Entry 7O00 (X-ray diffraction, 2.24 A resolution); this record covers chains AAA and BBB of the 3 polymer chains in the assembly.

# Chain AAA
Protein: HLA class II histocompatibility antigen, DR alpha chain
Organism: Homo sapiens
Reference sequence: P01903 (DRA_HUMAN); residues 4-180 here correspond to UniProt positions 29-205 (UniProt number = residue number + 25)
Sequence (177 residues; each row starts with the number of its first residue):
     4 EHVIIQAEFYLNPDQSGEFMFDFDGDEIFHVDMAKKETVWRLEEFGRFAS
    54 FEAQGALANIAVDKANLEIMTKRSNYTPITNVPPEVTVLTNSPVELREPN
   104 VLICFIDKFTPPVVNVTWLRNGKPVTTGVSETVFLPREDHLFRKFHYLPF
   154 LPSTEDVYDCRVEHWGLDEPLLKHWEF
Cystine bridges: Cys107-Cys163
Glycans and other covalent adducts: N-acetylglucosamine (NAG) linked to Asn118

# Chain BBB
Protein: HLA class II histocompatibility antigen DR beta chain
Organism: Homo sapiens
Reference sequence: A0A1V1IGJ9 (A0A1V1IGJ9_HUMAN); residues 2-190 here correspond to UniProt positions 31-219 (UniProt number = residue number + 29)
Sequence (189 residues; each row starts with the number of its first residue):
     2 DTRPRFLEQVKHECHFFNGTERVRFLDRYFYHQEEYVRFDSDVGEYRAVT
    52 ELGRPDAEYWNSQKDLLEQKRAAVDTYCRHNYGVGESFTVQRRVYPEVTV
   102 YPAKTQPLQHHNLLVCSVNGFYPGSIEVRWFRNGQEEKTGVVSTGLIQNG
   152 DWTFQTLVMLETVPRSGEVYTCQVEHPSLTSPLTVEWRA
Not modelled in the structure: 107-112, 166-168
Cystine bridges: Cys15-Cys79, Cys117-Cys173
Glycans and other covalent adducts: N-acetylglucosamine (NAG) linked to Asn19

# How chain AAA and chain BBB interact
Pairs across the interface - 114 pairs, chain AAA then chain BBB:
  Glu4(AAA) with Phe17(BBB), hydrogen bond (backbone-backbone); Asn19(BBB); Gly20(BBB), hydrogen bond (side chain-backbone)
  His5(AAA) with Cys15(BBB); His16(BBB); Phe17(BBB), hydrogen bond (backbone-backbone)
  Val6(AAA) with Cys15(BBB); His16(BBB)
  Ile7(AAA) with His13(BBB); Glu14(BBB); Cys15(BBB), hydrogen bond (backbone-backbone); Phe17(BBB), hydrophobic; Tyr83(BBB)
  Ile8(AAA) with Lys12(BBB); His13(BBB); Glu14(BBB)
  Gln9(AAA) with Val11(BBB); Lys12(BBB); His13(BBB), hydrogen bond (backbone-backbone); Tyr78(BBB), hydrogen bond
  Ala10(AAA) with Val11(BBB)
  Glu11(AAA) with Gln10(BBB); Val11(BBB), hydrogen bond (backbone-backbone); His13(BBB), salt bridge
  Phe12(AAA) with Leu8(BBB), hydrophobic; Glu9(BBB)
  Tyr13(AAA) with Leu8(BBB); Glu9(BBB), hydrogen bond (backbone-backbone)
  Leu14(AAA) with Arg6(BBB); Phe7(BBB); Leu8(BBB), hydrophobic
  Asn15(AAA) with Arg6(BBB); Phe7(BBB), hydrogen bond (backbone-backbone)
  Pro16(AAA) with Arg4(BBB); Pro5(BBB); Arg6(BBB)
  Asp17(AAA) with Arg6(BBB), salt bridge
  Phe24(AAA) with Tyr78(BBB); Asn82(BBB)
  Phe26(AAA) with Thr90(BBB); Val91(BBB); Tyr123(BBB); Trp153(BBB), hydrophobic
  Asp27(AAA) with Gln149(BBB), hydrogen bond (backbone-side chain)
  Gly28(AAA) with Gln149(BBB)
  Asp29(AAA) with Tyr123(BBB); Gln149(BBB), hydrogen bond; Trp153(BBB), hydrogen bond (side chain-backbone)
  Glu30(AAA) with Trp153(BBB), hydrogen bond (backbone-side chain)
  Ile31(AAA) with Trp153(BBB), hydrophobic
  Arg44(AAA) with Gly151(BBB), hydrogen bond (side chain-backbone); Asp152(BBB); Trp153(BBB)
  Leu45(AAA) with Arg93(BBB); Asp152(BBB)
  Phe48(AAA) with Phe89(BBB), hydrophobic; Trp153(BBB)
  Phe51(AAA) with Phe89(BBB), hydrophobic
  Ala52(AAA) with Val85(BBB), hydrophobic
  Asp66(AAA) with Glu9(BBB); Val11(BBB)
  Asn69(AAA) with Glu9(BBB)
  Leu70(AAA) with Phe7(BBB); Leu8(BBB); Glu9(BBB); Tyr32(BBB), hydrophobic
  Met73(AAA) with Glu9(BBB); Tyr32(BBB), hydrophobic; Tyr37(BBB); Leu53(BBB)
  Thr74(AAA) with Phe7(BBB); Tyr32(BBB)
  Arg76(AAA) with Leu53(BBB), hydrogen bond (side chain-backbone); Pro56(BBB); Asp57(BBB), salt bridge
  Ser77(AAA) with Tyr32(BBB), hydrogen bond
  Tyr79(AAA) with Phe7(BBB)
  Thr80(AAA) with Phe7(BBB); Tyr32(BBB), hydrogen bond (backbone-side chain); His33(BBB), hydrogen bond (backbone-side chain)
  Pro81(AAA) with Pro5(BBB), hydrophobic; Arg6(BBB); Phe7(BBB), hydrophobic; His33(BBB)
  Ile82(AAA) with Arg6(BBB), hydrogen bond (backbone-backbone); His33(BBB), hydrogen bond (backbone-side chain)
  Leu92(AAA) with Ile148(BBB), hydrophobic
  Thr93(AAA) with Gln156(BBB), hydrogen bond (backbone-side chain)
  Asn94(AAA) with Asn120(BBB), hydrogen bond (backbone-side chain); Gln156(BBB)
  Ser95(AAA) with Asn120(BBB)
  Pro96(AAA) with Thr100(BBB); Ser118(BBB); Asn120(BBB)
  Ile106(AAA) with Asn150(BBB)
  Thr113(AAA) with Leu8(BBB)
  Pro139(AAA) with Lys12(BBB)
  Arg140(AAA) with Lys12(BBB), hydrogen bond (backbone-side chain)
  His143(AAA) with Gln10(BBB), hydrogen bond (backbone-side chain); Lys12(BBB), hydrogen bond; Arg29(BBB); Phe31(BBB); Gln34(BBB)
  Leu144(AAA) with Gln34(BBB)
  Phe145(AAA) with Leu8(BBB), hydrophobic; Gln10(BBB)
  Arg146(AAA) with Gln149(BBB), hydrogen bond
  Phe148(AAA) with Gln149(BBB); Asn150(BBB); Gly151(BBB)
  Tyr150(AAA) with Asn150(BBB), hydrogen bond (side chain-backbone); Gly151(BBB), hydrogen bond (side chain-backbone); Asp152(BBB)
  Trp168(AAA) with Arg6(BBB)
Also at the interface, not in a pair above, chain AAA (59 interface residues in all): Thr83, Val85, Pro114, Pro115, Thr135, Asp142
Also at the interface, not in a pair above, chain BBB (49 interface residues in all): Tyr30, Gly54, Ser88, Tyr102, Phe155

# Summary
The interface between chain AAA and chain BBB involves 59 residues on one side and 49 on the other, with 28
hydrogen bonds and 3 salt bridges. Among the polar pairs are Glu11(AAA)-His13(BBB), Asp17(AAA)-Arg6(BBB) and
Arg76(AAA)-Asp57(BBB). Covalently linked N-acetylglucosamine: at Asn118(AAA).
Here chain AAA is HLA class II histocompatibility antigen, DR alpha chain and chain BBB is HLA class II
histocompatibility antigen DR beta chain, both from Homo sapiens. Entry 7O00 (Crystal structure of HLA-DR4 in
complex with a HSP70 peptide) was determined by X-ray diffraction together with 7NZE, 7NZF and 7NZH from the
same study.
